4FM6 - chains B and C of the 3 polymer chains in the assembly; structure by X-ray diffraction, 1.40 A resolution.

== Chain B ==
Protein: HIV-1 protease
Organism: Human immunodeficiency virus 1
Notes: EC 3.4.23.16
Reference sequence: P03367 (POL_HV1BR); residues 1-99 here correspond to UniProt positions 501-599 (UniProt number = residue number + 500)
Chain sequence (99 residues; numbered 1 to 99; the number before each row is that of its first residue):
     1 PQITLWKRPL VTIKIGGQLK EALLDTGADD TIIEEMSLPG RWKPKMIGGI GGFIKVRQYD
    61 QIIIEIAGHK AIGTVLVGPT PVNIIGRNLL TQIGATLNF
Construct notes: engineered mutation Lys7 (Gln507 in P03367), Ile32 (Val532 in P03367), Ile32 (Val532 in P03367), Ile33 (Leu533 in P03367), Ile63 (Leu563 in P03367), Ala67 (Cys567 in P03367), Ala95 (Cys595 in P03367)
Metal / ion sites: Na+ near Asp60 (its only coordinating residue here)
Curated features (UniProtKB/Swiss-Prot):
  - region (Dimerization of protease): Pro1 to Leu5, Gly49 to Lys55, Asn88 to Gly94, Thr96 to Phe99
  - active site: Asp25 (For protease activity)
  - site: Phe99 (Cleavage)
What the authors report for this chain:
  - catalytic residues: Asp25
  - contacts within the chain: Ile32-Ile47
  - binding site for hexapeptide (chain C): Asp25, Gly27, Asp29, Ile32, Lys45, Met46, Gly48
  - conformationally variable residues: Gly27
  - self-association interface (contacts with another copy of this molecule); pairs are residue here / residue on that copy: Ile32-Ile50 (hydrophobic contact)

== Chain C ==
Protein: hexapeptide
Organism: Human immunodeficiency virus 1
Chain sequence (6 residues; numbered 259 to 264; the number before each row is that of its first residue):
   259 YDQIII
Not modelled in the structure: 264

== How chain B and chain C interact ==
Residue-residue contacts - 7 pairs, chain B then chain C:
  Arg8(B) with Gln261(C)
  Leu23(B) with Ile263(C), hydrophobic
  Asp25(B) with Ile263(C)
  Gly27(B) with Ile263(C)
  Ile50(B) with Ile262(C), hydrophobic
  Val82(B) with Ile263(C), hydrophobic
  Ile84(B) with Ile263(C), hydrophobic
Other interface residues (no listed pair), chain B (8 interface residues in all): Ala28
Other interface residues (no listed pair), chain C (5 interface residues in all): Tyr259, Asp260

== Summary ==
8 residues of chain B face 5 of chain C across their interface. Curated annotation (UniProt) lists active-site
residue Asp25(B) on chain B. The paper reports the catalytic residue Asp25(B); a binding site for hexapeptide
(chain C) at Asp25(B), Gly27(B) and Asp29(B) among others.
Here chain B is HIV-1 protease and chain C is hexapeptide, both from Human immunodeficiency virus 1. Entry
4FM6 (HIV-1 protease mutant V32I complexed with reaction intermediate) was determined by X-ray diffraction,
deposited together with 4FL8 and 4FLG.
